6DVC - chains D and G of the 9 polymer chains in the assembly; structure by X-ray diffraction, 3.30 A resolution.

[Chain D]
Protein: DNA-directed RNA polymerase subunit beta'
Source organism: Mycobacterium tuberculosis (strain ATCC 25618 / H37Rv)
Notes: EC 2.7.7.6
UniProt: P9WGY7 (RPOC_MYCTU); residues 1-1316 here = UniProt positions 1-1316
Chain sequence (1316 residues; numbered 1 to 1316; the number before each row is that of its first residue):
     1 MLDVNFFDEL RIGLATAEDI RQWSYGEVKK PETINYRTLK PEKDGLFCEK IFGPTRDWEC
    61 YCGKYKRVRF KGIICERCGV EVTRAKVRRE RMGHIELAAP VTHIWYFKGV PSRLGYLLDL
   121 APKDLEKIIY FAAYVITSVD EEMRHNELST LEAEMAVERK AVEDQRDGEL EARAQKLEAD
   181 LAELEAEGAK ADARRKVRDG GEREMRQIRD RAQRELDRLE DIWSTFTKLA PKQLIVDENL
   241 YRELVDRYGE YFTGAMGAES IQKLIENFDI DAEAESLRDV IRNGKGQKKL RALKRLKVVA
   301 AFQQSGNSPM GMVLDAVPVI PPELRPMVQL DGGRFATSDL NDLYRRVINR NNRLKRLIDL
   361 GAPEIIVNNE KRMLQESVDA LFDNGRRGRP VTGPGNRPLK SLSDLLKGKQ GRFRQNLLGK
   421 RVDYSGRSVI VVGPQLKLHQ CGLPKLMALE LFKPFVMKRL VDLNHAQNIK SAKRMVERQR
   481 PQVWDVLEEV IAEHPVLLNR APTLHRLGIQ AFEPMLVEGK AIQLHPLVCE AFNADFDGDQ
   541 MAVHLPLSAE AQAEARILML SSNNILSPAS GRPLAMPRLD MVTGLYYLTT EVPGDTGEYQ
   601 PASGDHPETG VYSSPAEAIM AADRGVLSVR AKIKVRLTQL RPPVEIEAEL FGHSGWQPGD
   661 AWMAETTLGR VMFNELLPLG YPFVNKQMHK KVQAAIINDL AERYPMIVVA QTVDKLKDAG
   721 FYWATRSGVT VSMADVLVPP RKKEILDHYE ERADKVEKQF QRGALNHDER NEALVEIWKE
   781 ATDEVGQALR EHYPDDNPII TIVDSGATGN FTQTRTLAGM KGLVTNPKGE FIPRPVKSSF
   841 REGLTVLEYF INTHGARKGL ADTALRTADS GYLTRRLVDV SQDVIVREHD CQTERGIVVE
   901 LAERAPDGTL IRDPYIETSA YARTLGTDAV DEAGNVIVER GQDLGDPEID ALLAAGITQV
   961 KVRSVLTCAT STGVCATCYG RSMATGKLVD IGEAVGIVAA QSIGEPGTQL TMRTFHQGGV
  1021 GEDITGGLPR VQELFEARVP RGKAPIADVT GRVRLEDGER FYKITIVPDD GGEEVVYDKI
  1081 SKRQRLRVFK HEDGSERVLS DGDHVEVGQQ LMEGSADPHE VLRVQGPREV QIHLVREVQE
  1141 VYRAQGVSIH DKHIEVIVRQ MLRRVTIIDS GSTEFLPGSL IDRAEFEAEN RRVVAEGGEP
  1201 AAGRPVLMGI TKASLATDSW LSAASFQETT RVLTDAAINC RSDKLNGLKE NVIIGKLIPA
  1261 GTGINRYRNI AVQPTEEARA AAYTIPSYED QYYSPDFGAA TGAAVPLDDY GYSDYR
Not modelled in the structure: 1-2, 421, 1012-1025, 1282-1316
Ion coordination: Zn2+ site 1: Cys60, Cys62, Cys75, Cys78; Zn2+ site 2: Cys891, Cys968, Cys975, Cys978
UniProt features mapped onto this chain:
  - binding site (Zn(2+)): Cys60, Cys62, Cys75, Cys78, Cys891, Cys968, Cys975, Cys978
  - binding site (Mg(2+)): Asp535, Asp537, Asp539

[Chain G]
Molecule: 17-nt DNA strand
Sequence (17 nucleotides; each row starts with the number of its first residue):
     4 GCATCCGTGA GTCGAGG

[Interface between chain D and chain G]
Pairs across the interface (21; chain D residue first):
  Lys108(D) with DG10(G), salt bridge to the phosphate
  Val110(D) with DG10(G), sugar contact
  Gln287(D) with DG4(G), hydrogen bond to the phosphate
  Arg291(D) with DC5(G), base contact
  Arg386(D) with DG10(G), phosphate contact; DT11(G), salt bridge to the phosphate
  Lys409(D) with DG14(G), salt bridge to the phosphate; DT15(G), salt bridge to the phosphate
  Arg414(D) with DA13(G), salt bridge to the phosphate; DT15(G), salt bridge to the phosphate
  Arg427(D) with DG17(G), hydrogen bond to the sugar
  Ala501(D) with DC16(G), sugar contact
  Pro502(D) with DT15(G), base contact
  Thr867(D) with DG14(G), sugar contact
  Ala868(D) with DG14(G), sugar contact
  Gly871(D) with DG14(G), sugar contact
  Tyr872(D) with DG12(G), sugar contact; DA13(G), sugar contact
  Gln1227(D) with DG12(G), sugar contact
  Glu1228(D) with DT11(G), phosphate contact; DG12(G), hydrogen bond to the phosphate
Other interface residues (no listed pair), chain D (19 interface residues in all): Ala864, Arg875, Thr1230

[Summary]
Chain D and chain G form an interface of 19 and 10 residues respectively, with 3 hydrogen bonds and 6 salt
bridges. Polar contacts include Arg427(D)-DG17(G), Gln287(D)-DG4(G) and Glu1228(D)-DG12(G). UniProt lists 8
Zn2+-binding residues and 3 Mg2+-binding residues on chain D.
Here chain D is DNA-directed RNA polymerase subunit beta' (Mycobacterium tuberculosis (strain ATCC 25618 /
H37Rv)) and chain G is a 17-nt DNA strand. Entry 6DVC (Crystal structure of Mycobacterium tuberculosis
transcription initiation complex(ECF sigma factor L) containing 5nt RNA with 6nt ...) was determined by X-ray
diffraction, deposited together with 6DV9, 6DVB, 6DVD and 6DVE.
